8HIL - chains C and J of the 10 polymer chains in the assembly; structure by electron microscopy, 3.57 A resolution.

Chain C:
Protein: RPOLD domain-containing protein
Source organism: Brassica oleracea
UniProtKB: A0A0D3D418 (A0A0D3D418_BRAOL); residue numbers follow UniProt; this construct covers 1-319
Amino-acid sequence (319 residues; numbered 1 to 319; the number before each row is that of its first residue):
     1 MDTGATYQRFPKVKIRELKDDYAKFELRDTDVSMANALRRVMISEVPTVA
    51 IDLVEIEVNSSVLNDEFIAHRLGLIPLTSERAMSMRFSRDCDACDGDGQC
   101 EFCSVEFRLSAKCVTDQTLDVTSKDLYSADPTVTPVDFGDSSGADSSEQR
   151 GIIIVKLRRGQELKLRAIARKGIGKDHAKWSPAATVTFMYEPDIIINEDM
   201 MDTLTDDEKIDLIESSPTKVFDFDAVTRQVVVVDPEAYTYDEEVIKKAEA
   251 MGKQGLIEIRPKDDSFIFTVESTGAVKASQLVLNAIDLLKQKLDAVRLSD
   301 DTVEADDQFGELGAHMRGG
Disordered / not traced: 1-3, 304-319
Differences from the reference sequence: variant T3 (Ser in A0A0D3D418)
Bound ions: Zn2+: C91, C94, C100

Chain J:
Protein: DNA-directed RNA polymerases I, II, and III subunit RPABC5
Source organism: Brassica oleracea
UniProtKB: A0A0D3AAT3 (A0A0D3AAT3_BRAOL); numbering as in UniProt (aligned over 1-71)
Amino-acid sequence (71 residues; each row starts with the number of its first residue):
     1 MIIPVRCFTCGKVIGNKWDTYLDLLQADYTEGDALDAIGLVRYCCRRMLM
    51 THVDLIEKLLNYNTLEKSDAN
Disordered / not traced: 65-71
Bound ions: Zn2+: C10, R42, C44

Interface between chain C and chain J:
Pairs across the interface (32; chain C residue first):
  V62(C) - I56(J)  hydrophobic
  V62(C) - L59(J)
  L63(C) - M1(J)  hydrophobic
  L63(C) - I2(J)  hydrophobic
  R71(C) - I3(J)  hydrogen bond (side chain-backbone)
  R71(C) - P4(J)
  R71(C) - V5(J)
  L74(C) - R6(J)  hydrogen bond (backbone-side chain)
  P76(C) - R6(J)
  T118(C) - L60(J)
  D140(C) - N16(J)
  S147(C) - K17(J)
  S147(C) - T20(J)
  S147(C) - I38(J)
  E148(C) - N16(J)
  R150(C) - D19(J)  salt bridge
  G151(C) - N16(J)
  I152(C) - V5(J)  hydrophobic
  I152(C) - V13(J)  hydrophobic
  I152(C) - G15(J)
  I153(C) - G15(J)
  I154(C) - I2(J)
  K156(C) - E57(J)  salt bridge
  R158(C) - L60(J)
  R158(C) - N61(J)
  Q161(C) - N63(J)
  A178(C) - R6(J)
  A184(C) - G11(J)
  A184(C) - R42(J)  hydrogen bond (backbone-side chain)
  T185(C) - R42(J)  hydrogen bond
  E271(C) - K12(J)  salt bridge
  E271(C) - R42(J)  salt bridge
Also at the interface, not in a pair above, chain C (26 interface residues in all): F67, V155, K179, S181, T273
Also at the interface, not in a pair above, chain J (23 interface residues in all): C10

In short:
26 residues of chain C and 23 residues of chain J are in contact, with 4 hydrogen bonds and 4 salt bridges.
Among the polar pairs are R150(C)-D19(J), K156(C)-E57(J) and E271(C)-K12(J). C91(C), C94(C) and C100(C)
coordinate Zn2+.
Chain C is RPOLD domain-containing protein and chain J is DNA-directed RNA polymerases I, II, and III subunit
RPABC5, both from Brassica oleracea; the structure, A cryo-EM structure of B. oleracea RNA polymerase V at
3.57 Angstrom, was determined by electron microscopy, deposited together with 8HIM.
